Entry 8ZES (X-ray diffraction, 3.70 A resolution); this record covers chains C and E.

[Chain C]
Protein: Spike protein S1
Source organism: Severe acute respiratory syndrome coronavirus 2
UniProt: P0DTC2 (SPIKE_SARS2); numbering as in UniProt (aligned over 333-541)
Chain sequence (221 residues; row label = number of the first residue in the row):
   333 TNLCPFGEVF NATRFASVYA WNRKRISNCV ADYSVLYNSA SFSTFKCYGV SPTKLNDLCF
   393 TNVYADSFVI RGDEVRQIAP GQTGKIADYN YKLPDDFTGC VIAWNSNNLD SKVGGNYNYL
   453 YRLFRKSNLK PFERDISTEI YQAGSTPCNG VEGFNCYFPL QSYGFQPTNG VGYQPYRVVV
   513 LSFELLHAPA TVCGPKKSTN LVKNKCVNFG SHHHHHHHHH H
Unresolved in the structure: 333, 528-553
Construct notes: expression tag (542-553)
Disulfide bonds: Cys336-Cys361, Cys379-Cys432, Cys391-Cys525, Cys480-Cys488
UniProt features mapped onto this chain:
  - region: Arg403 to Asp405 (Integrin-binding motif), Asn448 to Phe456 (Immunodominant HLA epitope recognized by the CD8+)
  - glycosylation: Asn343 (N-linked (GlcNAc...) (complex) asparagine)
  - natural variant: Gly339 (G339D: In strain: Omicron/BA.1, Omicron/BA.2 and 4 more; G339H: In strain: Omicron/BA.2.75, Omicron/XBB.1.5 and 1 more), Arg346 (R346K: In strain: Mu/B.1.621; R346T: In strain: Omicron/BQ.1.1, Omicron/XBB.1.5 and 1 more), Leu368 (L368I: In strain: Omicron/XBB.1.5, Omicron/EG.5.1), Ser371 (S371F: In strain: Omicron/BA.2, Omicron/BA.2.12.1 and 6 more; S371L: In strain: Omicron/BA.1), Ser373 (S373P: In strain: Omicron/BA.1, Omicron/BA.2 and 7 more), Ser375 (S375F: In strain: Omicron/BA.1, Omicron/BA.2 and 7 more), Thr376 (T376A: In strain: Omicron/BA.2, Omicron/BA.2.12.1 and 5 more), Asp405 (D405N: In strain: Omicron/BA.2, Omicron/BA.2.12.1 and 6 more), Arg408 (R408S: In strain: Omicron/BA.2, Omicron/BA.2.12.1 and 6 more), Lys417 (K417N: In strain: Beta/B.1.351, Omicron/BA.1 and 8 more; K417T: In strain: Gamma/P.1), Asn440 (N440K: In strain: Omicron/BA.1, Omicron/BA.2 and 7 more), Lys444 (K444T: In strain: Omicron/BQ.1.1), 16 further natural variant entries in UniProt
  - mutagenesis: Asn343 (N343Q: Reduced viral infectivity), Leu452 (L452R: Increased resistance to neutralizing antibodies. Decreases HLA binding to NF9 epitope. Increased binding affinity to human ACE2), Tyr453 (Y453F: Decreased HLA binding to NF9 epitope. Increased binding affinity to human ACE2), Ala475 (A475V: Increased resistance to neutralizing antibodies), Val483 (V483A: Increased resistance to neutralizing antibodies), Glu484 (E484D: Increased replication in human TMEM106B overexpressing cells), Phe490 (F490L: Increased resistance to neutralizing antibodies and human covalescent sera neutralization), Gln493 (Q493N: Reduced host ACE2-binding affinity in vitro; Q493Y: Reduced host ACE2-binding affinity in vitro), Asn501 (N501T: Reduced host ACE2-binding affinity in vitro; N501Y: Increased binding affinity to human ACE2), His519 (H519P: Increased resistance to human covalescent sera neutralization)
Reported in the primary citation:
  - mutagenesis - L452R/T478K: decreased binding to Nanobody P2C5 (chain E)

[Chain E]
Protein: Nanobody P2C5
Source organism: Camelus bactrianus
Notes: antibody fragment or engineered binder
Chain sequence (146 residues; numbered 1 to 146; the number before each row is that of its first residue):
     1 EVQLVESGGG SVQAGGSLRL SCVASGYTYC SYDMSWYRQA PGKEREFVSI IRRDGSTAYT
    61 DAVKGRFAIS RDNAKNTLYL QMNSLEPEDT AMYYCKSWAC SSGEYLYQGD WGQGTQVTVS
   121 SAAAEQKLIS EEDLNGAAHH HHHHGS
Unresolved in the structure: 122-146
Disulfide bonds: Cys22-Cys95, Cys30-Cys100

[Interface between chain C and chain E]
Contacting residue pairs (37; chain C residue first):
  Arg346(C) with Gln108(E); Gly109(E)
  Ala348(C) with Gln108(E)
  Ser349(C) with Gln108(E)
  Tyr351(C) with Trp98(E); Ala99(E); Gln108(E)
  Ala352(C) with Gln108(E), hydrogen bond (backbone-side chain)
  Trp353(C) with Leu106(E)
  Asn354(C) with Leu106(E); Gln108(E)
  Arg357(C) with Glu104(E), salt bridge
  Tyr449(C) with Gln39(E); Glu44(E); Arg45(E); Trp111(E)
  Asn450(C) with Trp111(E)
  Arg466(C) with Leu106(E)
  Ile468(C) with Cys100(E), hydrophobic
  Thr470(C) with Asp33(E), hydrogen bond; Ile50(E); Arg52(E), hydrogen bond (backbone-side chain)
  Glu471(C) with Arg52(E)
  Ile472(C) with Arg52(E)
  Gly482(C) with Ala58(E); Tyr59(E)
  Val483(C) with Tyr59(E); Lys64(E)
  Glu484(C) with Phe47(E); Tyr59(E), hydrogen bond (backbone-backbone); Thr60(E), hydrogen bond (backbone-side chain); Asp61(E), hydrogen bond (backbone-backbone)
  Gly485(C) with Asp61(E)
  Phe490(C) with Phe47(E), hydrophobic; Ile50(E), hydrophobic; Trp98(E), hydrophobic
  Leu492(C) with Trp98(E), hydrophobic
Other interface residues (no listed pair), chain C (25 interface residues in all): Phe347, Leu452, Phe486, Ser494
Other interface residues (no listed pair), chain E (23 interface residues in all): Tyr37, Lys96, Ser101

[Overview]
The interface between chain C and chain E involves 25 residues on one side and 23 on the other; the contacts
include 6 hydrogen bonds and 1 salt bridge. Among the polar pairs are Arg357(C)-Glu104(E), Ala352(C)-Gln108(E)
and Thr470(C)-Asp33(E). From the paper: L452R/T478K of chain C reduce binding to Nanobody P2C5 (chain E).
Chain C is Spike protein S1 (Severe acute respiratory syndrome coronavirus 2) and chain E is Nanobody P2C5
(Camelus bactrianus); the structure, Crystal structure of the Wuhan SARS-CoV-2 RBD (333-541) complexed with
P2C5 nanobody, was determined by X-ray diffraction, deposited together with 8ZER.
